4DAS - chains M and S of the 24 polymer chains in the assembly; structure by X-ray diffraction, 2.56 A resolution.

# Chain M (and S)
Name: Ferritin, middle subunit
Organism: Rana catesbeiana
Notes: EC 1.16.3.1; chain S of this document is another copy of the same molecule, construct and numbering; everything in this record applies to it too
UniProtKB: P07798 (FRI2_RANCA); residue numbers follow UniProt; this construct covers 1-176
Chain sequence (176 residues; row label = number of the first residue in the row):
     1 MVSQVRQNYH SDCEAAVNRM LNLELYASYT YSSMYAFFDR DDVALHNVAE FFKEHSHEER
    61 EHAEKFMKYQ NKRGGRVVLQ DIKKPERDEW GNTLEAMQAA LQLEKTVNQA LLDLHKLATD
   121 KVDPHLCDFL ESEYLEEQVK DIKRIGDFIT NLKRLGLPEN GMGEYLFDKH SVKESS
Disordered / not traced: 1, 174-176
UniProt features mapped onto this chain:
  - binding site (Fe cation): Glu-24, Glu-59, His-62, Glu-104, Gln-138, Asp-141

# Chain M / chain S interface
Pairs across the interface - 51 pairs, chain M then chain S:
  Ser-3(M) with Asp-41(S), hydrogen bond
  Gln-4(M) with Asp-41(S), hydrogen bond
  Leu-25(M) with Tyr-29(S), hydrophobic
  Tyr-29(M) with Asn-22(S); Leu-25(S), hydrophobic; Leu-79(S); Gln-80(S), hydrogen bond (side chain-backbone); Ile-82(S), hydrophobic
  Ser-32(M) with Met-67(S)
  Ser-33(M) with Leu-79(S)
  Tyr-35(M) with Lys-68(S)
  Ala-36(M) with Asn-71(S), hydrogen bond (backbone-side chain)
  Asp-39(M) with Asn-71(S), hydrogen bond
  Arg-40(M) with Asn-71(S); Arg-76(S)
  Asp-41(M) with Ser-3(S), hydrogen bond; Gln-4(S), hydrogen bond; Arg-76(S), salt bridge
  Asp-42(M) with Arg-76(S), salt bridge
  Lys-53(M) with Glu-64(S), salt bridge
  His-57(M) with Arg-60(S); Glu-64(S), salt bridge
  Arg-60(M) with His-57(S); Arg-60(S)
  Glu-64(M) with Lys-53(S), salt bridge; His-57(S), salt bridge
  Met-67(M) with Ser-32(S)
  Lys-68(M) with Tyr-35(S); Asp-39(S), salt bridge
  Asn-71(M) with Ala-36(S), hydrogen bond (side chain-backbone); Asp-39(S), hydrogen bond; Arg-40(S)
  Arg-76(M) with Arg-40(S); Asp-41(S), salt bridge; Asp-42(S), salt bridge
  Val-77(M) with Ala-36(S), hydrophobic
  Leu-79(M) with Tyr-29(S); Ser-33(S); Lys-84(S)
  Gln-80(M) with Tyr-29(S), hydrogen bond (backbone-side chain); Lys-84(S)
  Asp-81(M) with Ile-82(S); Lys-83(S), salt bridge; Lys-84(S), hydrogen bond (side chain-backbone)
  Ile-82(M) with Tyr-29(S); Asp-81(S); Ile-82(S), hydrogen bond (backbone-backbone)
  Lys-83(M) with Asp-81(S)
  Lys-84(M) with Leu-79(S); Gln-80(S); Asp-81(S), hydrogen bond (backbone-side chain)
Also at the interface, not in a pair above, chain M (32 interface residues in all): Val-5, Asn-22, Gly-74, Val-78, Asp-88
Also at the interface, not in a pair above, chain S (33 interface residues in all): Val-5, His-46, Gly-74, Val-77, Pro-85, Asp-88

# Overview
32 residues of chain M and 33 residues of chain S are in contact, with 13 hydrogen bonds and 10 salt bridges.
Among the polar pairs are Asp-41(M)/Arg-76(S), Asp-42(M)/Arg-76(S) and Lys-53(M)/Glu-64(S). UniProt lists 6 Fe
cation-binding residues on chain M.
Chain M and chain S are both Ferritin, middle subunit (Rana catesbeiana); the structure, Crystal structure of
Bullfrog M ferritin, was determined by X-ray diffraction (same publication as 3RGD, 3RBC and 3RE7).
